8IBN - chains A and B of the 4 polymer chains in the assembly; structure by electron microscopy, 3.03 A resolution.

[Chain A (and B)]
Protein: Cell division protein FtsZ
From: Klebsiella pneumoniae
Notes: chain B of this document is another copy of the same molecule, construct and numbering; everything in this record applies to it too
Reference sequence: W9BCK7 (W9BCK7_KLEPN); numbering as in UniProt (aligned over 1-383)
Sequence (385 residues; each row starts with the number of its first residue; numbers below 1 keep their minus sign (Gly-1 is residue -1)):
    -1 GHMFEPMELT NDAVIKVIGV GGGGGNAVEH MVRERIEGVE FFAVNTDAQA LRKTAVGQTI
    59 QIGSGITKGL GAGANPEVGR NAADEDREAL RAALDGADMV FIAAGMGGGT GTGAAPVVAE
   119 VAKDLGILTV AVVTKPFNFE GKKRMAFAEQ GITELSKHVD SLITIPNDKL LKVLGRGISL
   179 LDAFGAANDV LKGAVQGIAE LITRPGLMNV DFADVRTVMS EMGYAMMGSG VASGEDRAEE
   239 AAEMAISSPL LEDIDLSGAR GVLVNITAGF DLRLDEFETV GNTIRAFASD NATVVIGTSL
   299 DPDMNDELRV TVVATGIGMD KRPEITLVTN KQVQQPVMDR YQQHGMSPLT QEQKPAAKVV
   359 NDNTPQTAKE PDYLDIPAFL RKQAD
Unresolved in the structure: -1 to 10, 317-383
Sequence notes: expression tag (-1 to 0)
Metal / ion sites: K+: Leu199, Arg202, Asn207, Val208
Small-molecule neighbours: phosphomethylphosphonic acid guanylate ester (G2P): Gly19, Gly20, Gly21, Asn24, Asn43, Thr44, Asp45, Ala48, Gly103, Met104, Gly105, Gly106, Gly107, Thr108, Gly109, Thr132, Pro134, Arg142, Asn165, Phe182
What the authors report for this chain:
  - K+ coordination: Leu199, Arg202, Asn207, Val208
  - binding site for phosphomethylphosphonic acid guanylate ester: Arg142

[Interface between chain A and chain B]
Pairs across the interface (36; chain A residue first):
  Pro203(A) with Gln47(B)
  Leu205(A) with Asn24(B)
  Asn207(A) with Gln47(B); Ala48(B)
  Asp209(A) with Asp45(B); Gln47(B); Gly67(B); Leu68(B)
  Phe210(A) with Leu68(B), hydrophobic
  Ala211(A) with Gly69(B); Ala70(B); Gly71(B)
  Asp212(A) with Gly71(B)
  Thr215(A) with Ala72(B)
  Leu270(A) with Ser177(B), hydrogen bond (backbone-side chain); Leu178(B), hydrogen bond (backbone-backbone)
  Arg271(A) with Gly175(B); Ile176(B); Ser177(B); Leu178(B)
  Leu272(A) with Ile176(B), hydrogen bond (backbone-backbone); Ser177(B); Leu178(B); Ala181(B), hydrophobic
  Phe275(A) with Phe137(B), hydrophobic; Glu138(B); Leu178(B), hydrophobic
  Glu276(A) with Phe137(B); Leu169(B)
  Gly279(A) with Phe137(B)
  Arg283(A) with Phe137(B)
  Asn289(A) with Lys141(B)
  Ala290(A) with Lys141(B)
  Val292(A) with Glu138(B); Arg142(B)
  Ile294(A) with Glu138(B)
Other interface residues (no listed pair), chain A (26 interface residues in all): Ile200, Phe268, Asp273, Asn280, Ser287, Val293, Thr296
Other interface residues (no listed pair), chain B (22 interface residues in all): Phe135, Lys140

[Summary]
26 residues of chain A and 22 residues of chain B are in contact; the contacts include 3 hydrogen bonds. Among
the polar pairs are Leu270(A)-Ser177(B), Leu270(A)-Leu178(B) and Leu272(A)-Ile176(B). The paper reports a
binding site for phosphomethylphosphonic acid guanylate ester at Arg142(A); K+ coordination by Leu199(A),
Arg202(A) and Asn207(A) among others.
Both chains are Cell division protein FtsZ (Klebsiella pneumoniae). Entry 8IBN (Cryo-EM structure of KpFtsZ
single filament) was determined by electron microscopy, deposited together with 8H1O, 8GZV, 8GZW and 8GZX.
